PDB entry 4AIA | X-ray diffraction, 1.80 A resolution | chain A

Chain A:
Name: DNA-3-methyladenine glycosylase I
Source organism: Staphylococcus aureus
Notes: EC 3.2.2.20
Reference sequence: Q6G8R1 (Q6G8R1_STAAS); numbering as in UniProt (aligned over 1-186)
Chain sequence (188 residues; each row starts with the number of its first residue; numbers below 1 keep their minus sign (Gly-1 is residue -1)):
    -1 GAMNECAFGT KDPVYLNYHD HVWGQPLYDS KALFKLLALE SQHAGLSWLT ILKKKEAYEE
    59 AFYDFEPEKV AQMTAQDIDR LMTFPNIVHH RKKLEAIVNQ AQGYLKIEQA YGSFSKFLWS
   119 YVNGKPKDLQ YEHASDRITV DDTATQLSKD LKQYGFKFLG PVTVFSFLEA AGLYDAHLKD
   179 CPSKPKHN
Construct notes: expression tag (-1 to 0)
Bound ions: Zn2+: Cys4, His17, His175, Cys179
Ligand contacts: 3-methyl-3H-purin-6-ylamine (ADK): Phe6, Tyr13, Tyr16, Trp21, Glu38, His41, Trp46, Ser164, Ala168
From the paper describing this entry:
  - binding site for 3-methyl-3H-purin-6-ylamine: Phe6, Tyr13, Tyr16, Glu38, Trp46
  - conformationally variable residues (side-chain flip): Tyr16, Glu38, His41

In short:
Bound to chain A: 3-methyl-3H-purin-6-ylamine. The Zn2+ site is built by Cys4, His17, His175 and Cys179. From
the paper: a binding site for 3-methyl-3H-purin-6-ylamine at Phe6, Tyr13 and Tyr16 among others;
conformational variability at Tyr16, Glu38 and His41.
Chain A is DNA-3-methyladenine glycosylase I (Staphylococcus aureus); the structure, The structural basis of
3-methyladenine recognition by 3- methyladenine DNA glycosylase I (TAG) from Staphylococcus aureus, was
determined by X-ray diffraction, deposited together with 4AI4 and 4AI5.
